Entry 8RAP (electron microscopy, 4.30 A resolution (low resolution: residue-level contacts below are approximate; hydrogen-bond / salt-bridge calls are withheld)); this record covers chains B and C of the 19 polymer chains in the assembly.

Chain B:
Protein: DNA-directed RNA polymerase II subunit RPB2
From: Saccharomyces cerevisiae
Notes: EC 2.7.7.6
UniProt: P08518 (RPB2_YEAST); residues 1-1224 here = UniProt positions 1-1224
Sequence (1224 residues; numbered 1 to 1224; the number before each row is that of its first residue):
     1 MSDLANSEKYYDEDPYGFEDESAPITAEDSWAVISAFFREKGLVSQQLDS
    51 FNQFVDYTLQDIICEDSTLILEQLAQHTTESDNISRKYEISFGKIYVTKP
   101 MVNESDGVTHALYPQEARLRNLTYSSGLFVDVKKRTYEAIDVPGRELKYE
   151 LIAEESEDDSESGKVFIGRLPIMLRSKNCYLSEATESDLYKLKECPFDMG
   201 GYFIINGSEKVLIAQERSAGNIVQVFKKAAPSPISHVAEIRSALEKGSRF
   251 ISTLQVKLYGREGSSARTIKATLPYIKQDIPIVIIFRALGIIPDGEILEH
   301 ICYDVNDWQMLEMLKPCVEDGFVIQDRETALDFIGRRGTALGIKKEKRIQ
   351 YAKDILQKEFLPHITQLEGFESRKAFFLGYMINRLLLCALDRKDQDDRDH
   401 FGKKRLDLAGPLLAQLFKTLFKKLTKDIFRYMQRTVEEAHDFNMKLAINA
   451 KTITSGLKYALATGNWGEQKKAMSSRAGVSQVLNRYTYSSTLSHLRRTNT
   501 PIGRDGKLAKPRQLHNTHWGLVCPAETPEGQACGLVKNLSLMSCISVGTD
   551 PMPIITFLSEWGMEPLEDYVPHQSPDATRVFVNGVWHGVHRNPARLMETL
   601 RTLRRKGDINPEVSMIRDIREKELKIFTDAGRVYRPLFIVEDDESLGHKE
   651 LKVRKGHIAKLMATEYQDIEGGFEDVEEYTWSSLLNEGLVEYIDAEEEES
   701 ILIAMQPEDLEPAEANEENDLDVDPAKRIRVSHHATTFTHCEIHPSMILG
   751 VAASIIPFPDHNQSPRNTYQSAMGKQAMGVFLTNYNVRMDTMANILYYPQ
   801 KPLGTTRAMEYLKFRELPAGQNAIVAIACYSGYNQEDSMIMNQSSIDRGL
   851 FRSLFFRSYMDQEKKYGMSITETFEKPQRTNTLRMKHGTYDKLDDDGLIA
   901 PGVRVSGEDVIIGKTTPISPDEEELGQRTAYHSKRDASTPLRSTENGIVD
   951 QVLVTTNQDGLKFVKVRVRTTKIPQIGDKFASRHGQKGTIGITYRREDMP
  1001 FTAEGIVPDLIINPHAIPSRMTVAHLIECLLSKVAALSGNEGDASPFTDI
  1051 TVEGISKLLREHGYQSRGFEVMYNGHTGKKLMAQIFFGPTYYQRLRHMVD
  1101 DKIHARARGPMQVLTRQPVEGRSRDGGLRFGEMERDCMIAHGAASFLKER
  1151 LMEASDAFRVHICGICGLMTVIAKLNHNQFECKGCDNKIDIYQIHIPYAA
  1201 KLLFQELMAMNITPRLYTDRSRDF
Disordered / not traced: 1-19, 71-89, 135-163, 438-445, 669-677, 713-723, 920-932, 1222-1224
Metal / ion sites: Zn2+: Cys-1163, Cys-1166, Cys-1182, Cys-1185

Chain C:
Protein: DNA-directed RNA polymerase II subunit RPB3
From: Saccharomyces cerevisiae
UniProt: P16370 (RPB3_YEAST); numbering as in UniProt (aligned over 1-318)
Sequence (318 residues; numbered 1 to 318; the number before each row is that of its first residue):
     1 MSEEGPQVKIREASKDNVDFILSNVDLAMANSLRRVMIAEIPTLAIDSVE
    51 VETNTTVLADEFIAHRLGLIPLQSMDIEQLEYSRDCFCEDHCDKCSVVLT
   101 LQAFGESESTTNVYSKDLVIVSNLMGRNIGHPIIQDKEGNGVLICKLRKG
   151 QELKLTCVAKKGIAKEHAKWGPAAAIEFEYDPWNKLKHTDYWYEQDSAKE
   201 WPQSKNCEYEDPPNEGDPFDYKAQADTFYMNVESVGSIPVDQVVVRGIDT
   251 LQKKVASILLALTQMDQDKVNFASGDNNTASNMLGSNEDVMMTGAEQDPY
   301 SNASQMGNTGSGGYDNAW
Disordered / not traced: 1-3, 268-318
Metal / ion sites: Zn2+: Cys-86, Cys-88, Cys-92, Cys-95
UniProt features mapped onto this chain:
  - binding site (Zn(2+)): Cys-86, Cys-88, Cys-92, Cys-95
  - modified residue: Ser-2 (N-acetylserine)
  - natural variant: Ala-30 (A30D: In mutant RPB3-1)
  - mutagenesis: Lys-9 (K9E: Transcript termination readthrough)

Chain B / chain C interface:
Contacting residue pairs (69):
  Asn-786(B) / Val-57(C)
  Tyr-797(B) / Phe-62(C)
  Tyr-798(B) / Phe-62(C)
  Tyr-798(B) / Arg-66(C)
  Ser-844(B) / Ala-168(C)
  Asp-847(B) / His-65(C)
  Asp-847(B) / His-167(C)
  Asp-847(B) / Ala-168(C)
  Arg-848(B) / His-65(C)
  Arg-848(B) / Leu-69(C)
  Arg-848(B) / Ala-168(C)
  Gly-849(B) / His-65(C)
  Arg-852(B) / His-65(C)
  Arg-969(B) / Ala-59(C)
  Arg-969(B) / Asp-60(C)
  Arg-969(B) / Glu-61(C)
  Thr-971(B) / Glu-61(C)
  Arg-995(B) / Lys-165(C)
  Arg-996(B) / Ile-38(C)
  Arg-996(B) / Ala-173(C)
  Arg-996(B) / Ala-174(C)
  Glu-997(B) / Arg-34(C)
  Glu-997(B) / Arg-35(C)
  Glu-997(B) / Ile-38(C)
  Glu-997(B) / Ala-39(C)
  Phe-1001(B) / Arg-34(C)
  Phe-1001(B) / Phe-178(C)
  Ala-1003(B) / Glu-177(C)
  Glu-1004(B) / Glu-177(C)
  Gly-1005(B) / Glu-177(C)
  Arg-1060(B) / Lys-199(C)
  Arg-1060(B) / Glu-200(C)
  Arg-1060(B) / Pro-202(C)
  Gln-1065(B) / Glu-200(C)
  Gln-1065(B) / Trp-201(C)
  Ser-1066(B) / Glu-200(C)
  Arg-1067(B) / Glu-194(C)
  Phe-1069(B) / Trp-201(C)
  Glu-1070(B) / Trp-201(C)
  Val-1071(B) / Trp-201(C)
  Tyr-1073(B) / Phe-178(C)
  Tyr-1073(B) / Glu-179(C)
  Tyr-1073(B) / Tyr-180(C)
  Asn-1074(B) / Asn-31(C)
  Gly-1075(B) / Asn-31(C)
  Gly-1075(B) / Arg-35(C)
  His-1076(B) / Asn-31(C)
  Thr-1077(B) / Leu-27(C)
  Thr-1077(B) / Asn-31(C)
  Gly-1078(B) / Asn-31(C)
  Gly-1078(B) / Tyr-180(C)
  Lys-1079(B) / Leu-27(C)
  Lys-1079(B) / Tyr-180(C)
  Lys-1079(B) / His-188(C)
  Lys-1080(B) / Tyr-180(C)
  Lys-1080(B) / Asp-181(C)
  Lys-1080(B) / His-188(C)
  Lys-1080(B) / Thr-189(C)
  Leu-1081(B) / His-188(C)
  Leu-1081(B) / Thr-189(C)
  Met-1082(B) / Lys-187(C)
  Met-1082(B) / His-188(C)
  Met-1082(B) / Thr-189(C)
  Met-1082(B) / Asp-190(C)
  Gln-1084(B) / Thr-189(C)
  Gln-1084(B) / Asp-190(C)
  Gln-1084(B) / Tyr-191(C)
  Gln-1084(B) / Trp-192(C)
  Gln-1084(B) / Trp-201(C)
Interface residues without a listed pair, chain B (41 interface residues in all): Tyr-785, Ile-948, Thr-970, Asp-998, Gly-1063, Tyr-1064
Interface residues without a listed pair, chain C (37 interface residues in all): Ala-175, Ile-176

In short:
Chain B and chain C form an interface of 41 and 37 residues respectively. Cys-1163(B), Cys-1166(B),
Cys-1182(B) and Cys-1185(B) form the Zn2+ site. From UniProt: 4 Zn2+-binding residues and one mutagenesis site
on chain C.
Here chain B is DNA-directed RNA polymerase II subunit RPB2 and chain C is DNA-directed RNA polymerase II
subunit RPB3, both from Saccharomyces cerevisiae. Entry 8RAP (Structure of Sen1-ADP.BeF3 bound RNA Polymerase
II pre-termination complex) was determined by electron microscopy together with 8RAM, 8RAN and 8RAO from the
same study.
